PDB entry 8WGT | X-ray diffraction, 1.70 A resolution | chains A and B

Chain A (and B):
Name: Transthyretin
Source organism: Homo sapiens
Notes: chain B of this document is another copy of the same molecule, construct and numbering; everything in this record applies to it too
UniProtKB: P02766 (TTHY_HUMAN); residues -19 to 127 here correspond to UniProt positions 1-147 (UniProt number = residue number + 20)
Sequence (159 residues; row label = number of the first residue in the row; numbers below 1 keep their minus sign (Met-31 is residue -31)):
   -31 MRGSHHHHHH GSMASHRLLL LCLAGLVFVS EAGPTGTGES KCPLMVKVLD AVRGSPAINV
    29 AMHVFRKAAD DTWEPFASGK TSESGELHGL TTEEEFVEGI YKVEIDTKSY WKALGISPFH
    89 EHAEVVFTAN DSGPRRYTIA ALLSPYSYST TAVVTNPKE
Not modelled in the structure: -31 to 9, 125-127
Construct notes: initiating methionine (-31); expression tag (-30 to -20); engineered mutation Met30 (Val50 in P02766)
Residues lining bound ligands: WGJ ([4,7-bis(chloranyl)-2-ethyl-1-benzofuran-3-yl]-[3,5-bis(iodanyl)-4-oxidanyl-phenyl]methanone): Lys15, Val16, Leu17, Thr106, Ala108, Ala109, Leu110, Ser117, Thr118, Thr119
Swiss-Prot annotation at these positions:
  - binding site (L-thyroxine): Lys15, Glu54, Ser117
  - modified residue: Cys10 (Sulfocysteine), Glu42 (4-carboxyglutamate), Ser52 (Phosphoserine)
  - glycosylation: Asn98 (N-linked (GlcNAc...) asparagine)
Reported in the primary citation:
  - binding site for WGJ: Lys15, Ala108, Ala109, Ser117, Thr119

Interface between chain A and chain B:
Contacting residue pairs - 41 pairs, chain A then chain B:
  Ile68(A) - Glu89(B)
  Phe87(A) - Phe95(B)
  Phe87(A) - Thr96(B)
  Phe87(A) - Tyr105(B)  hydrophobic
  Phe87(A) - Ile107(B)  hydrophobic
  Phe87(A) - Ala120(B)  hydrophobic
  His88(A) - Val93(B)
  His88(A) - Val94(B)
  Glu89(A) - Ile68(B)
  Glu89(A) - Val94(B)  hydrogen bond (backbone-backbone)
  Glu89(A) - Phe95(B)
  Glu89(A) - Thr96(B)  hydrogen bond
  His90(A) - Val94(B)
  Glu92(A) - Glu92(B)
  Glu92(A) - Tyr116(B)  hydrogen bond (backbone-side chain)
  Val93(A) - His88(B)
  Val94(A) - His88(B)
  Val94(A) - Glu89(B)  hydrogen bond (backbone-backbone)
  Val94(A) - His90(B)
  Phe95(A) - Phe87(B)  hydrophobic
  Thr96(A) - Glu89(B)  hydrogen bond
  Tyr105(A) - Phe87(B)  hydrophobic
  Ile107(A) - Phe87(B)  hydrophobic
  Tyr114(A) - Thr119(B)  hydrogen bond (backbone-side chain)
  Tyr114(A) - Ala120(B)  hydrogen bond (backbone-backbone)
  Tyr114(A) - Val122(B)  hydrophobic
  Ser115(A) - Thr118(B)  hydrogen bond (side chain-backbone)
  Ser115(A) - Thr119(B)
  Tyr116(A) - Glu92(B)  hydrogen bond (side chain-backbone)
  Tyr116(A) - Ser117(B)
  Tyr116(A) - Thr118(B)  hydrogen bond (backbone-backbone)
  Ser117(A) - Tyr116(B)
  Ser117(A) - Ser117(B)  hydrogen bond
  Thr118(A) - Ser115(B)  hydrogen bond (backbone-side chain)
  Thr118(A) - Tyr116(B)  hydrogen bond (backbone-backbone)
  Thr119(A) - Tyr114(B)  hydrogen bond (side chain-backbone)
  Thr119(A) - Ser115(B)
  Ala120(A) - Phe87(B)  hydrophobic
  Ala120(A) - Tyr114(B)  hydrogen bond (backbone-backbone)
  Val122(A) - Phe87(B)  hydrophobic
  Val122(A) - Tyr114(B)  hydrophobic
Other interface residues (no listed pair), chain A (21 interface residues in all): Lys76
Other interface residues (no listed pair), chain B (21 interface residues in all): Lys70

Summary:
The chain A/chain B interface involves 21 residues from each chain, with 15 hydrogen bonds. Polar contacts
include Glu89(A)-Thr96(B), Glu92(A)-Tyr116(B) and Tyr114(A)-Thr119(B). Chain A binds compound WGJ. UniProt
lists 3 L-thyroxine-binding residues on chain A. The paper reports a binding site for WGJ at Lys15(A),
Ala108(A) and Ala109(A) among others.
Chain A and chain B are both Transthyretin (Homo sapiens); the structure, Crystal structure of V30M-TTR in
complex with compound 7, was determined by X-ray diffraction (same publication as 8WGS and 8WGU).
